PDB entry 6ZID | X-ray diffraction, 2.80 A resolution | chains C and H of the 4 polymer chains in the assembly

# Chain C
Molecule: Photosynthetic reaction center cytochrome c subunit
From: Blastochloris viridis
UniProtKB: P07173 (CYCR_BLAVI); residues 1-336 here correspond to UniProt positions 21-356 (UniProt number = residue number + 20)
Sequence (336 residues; row label = number of the first residue in the row):
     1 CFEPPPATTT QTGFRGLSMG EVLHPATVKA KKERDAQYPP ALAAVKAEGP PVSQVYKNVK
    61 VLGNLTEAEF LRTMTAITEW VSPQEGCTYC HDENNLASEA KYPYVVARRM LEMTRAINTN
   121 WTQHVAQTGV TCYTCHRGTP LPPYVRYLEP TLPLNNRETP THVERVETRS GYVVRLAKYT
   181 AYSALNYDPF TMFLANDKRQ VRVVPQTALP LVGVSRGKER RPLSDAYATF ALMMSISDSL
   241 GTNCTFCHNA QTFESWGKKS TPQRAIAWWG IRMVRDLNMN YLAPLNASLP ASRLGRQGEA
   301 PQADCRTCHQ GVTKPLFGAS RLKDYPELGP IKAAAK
Disordered / not traced: 333-336
Curated features (UniProtKB/Swiss-Prot):
  - binding site (heme): M74, C87, C90, H91, M110, H124, C132, C135, H136, M233, C244, C247, H248, C305, C308, H309
  - site: C1 (Not N-palmitoylated)
  - lipidation: C1 (S-diacylglycerol cysteine)
Covalently attached groups: diacyl glycerol (DGA) linked to C1; heme c (HEC) linked to C87, C90, C132, C135, C244, C247, C305, C308
Metal / ion sites: heme c Fe (4 sites), coordinated by M74, H91, M110, H124, H136, M233, H248, H309
Residues lining bound ligands:
  - heme c (HEC), molecule 1: Y56, K57, N58, V59, K60, V61, L62, F70, L71, M74, T75, I77, T78, V81, S82, G86, H91, L96, A97, P103, Y104, A107, R108
  - heme c (HEC), molecule 2: I77, V81, Y89, Y102, P103, V106, A107, M110, L111, M113, T114, I117, V130, T131, H136, P140, L141, P142, V145, L277, L282, L289, R293, P301, Q302, T307, L328
  - heme c (HEC), molecule 3: I117, H124, V125, T128, G129, V130, L194, I236, L240, F246, Q263, I266, A267, G270, I271, M273, V274, L277, D304, H309, T313, K314, P315, G318
  - heme c (HEC), molecule 4: Q200, V201, R202, V203, V204, Q206, T229, F230, M233, M234, I236, S237, L240, T242, N243, H248, F253, E254, W256, Q263, R264, A267, W268, I271, R272

# Chain H
Molecule: Reaction center protein H chain
From: Blastochloris viridis
UniProtKB: P06008 (RCEH_BLAVI); residues 1-258 here = UniProt positions 1-258
Sequence (258 residues; numbered 1 to 258; the number before each row is that of its first residue):
     1 MYHGALAQHL DIAQLVWYAQ WLVIWTVVLL YLRREDRREG YPLVEPLGLV KLAPEDGQVY
    61 ELPYPKTFVL PHGGTVTVPR RRPETRELKL AQTDGFEGAP LQPTGNPLVD AVGPASYAER
   121 AEVVDATVDG KAKIVPLRVA TDFSIAEGDV DPRGLPVVAA DGVEAGTVTD LWVDRSEHYF
   181 RYLELSVAGS ARTALIPLGF CDVKKDKIVV TSILSEQFAN VPRLQSRDQI TLREEDKVSA
   241 YYAGGLLYAT PERAESLL
Modified positions: M1 (N-formylmethionine; FME)
Curated features (UniProtKB/Swiss-Prot):
  - modified residue: M1 (N-formylmethionine)
Residues lining bound ligands:
  - heptane-1,2,3-triol (HTO), molecule 1: Y2, H3, G4, A5
  - heptane-1,2,3-triol (HTO), molecule 2: V23, V27, Y31

# How chain C and chain H interact
Contacting residue pairs (13; chain C residue first):
  T207(C) - Y2(H)
  L209(C) - Y2(H)
  L209(C) - H3(H)
  L209(C) - A5(H)
  P210(C) - Y2(H)
  P210(C) - H3(H)  hydrogen bond (backbone-backbone)
  L211(C) - M1(H)
  L211(C) - Y2(H)  hydrophobic
  V212(C) - M1(H)  hydrogen bond (backbone-backbone)
  V212(C) - Y2(H)
  V212(C) - H3(H)
  S215(C) - H3(H)
  R216(C) - H3(H)  hydrogen bond
Other interface residues (no listed pair), chain H (6 interface residues in all): G4, D11

# In short
Chain C and chain H form an interface of 7 and 6 residues respectively; the contacts include 3 hydrogen bonds.
Polar contacts include R216(C)-H3(H), P210(C)-H3(H) and V212(C)-M1(H). Chain H binds heptane-1,2,3-triol.
Covalently linked heme c: at C87(C), C132(C), C244(C) and C305(C).
Here chain C is Photosynthetic reaction center cytochrome c subunit and chain H is Reaction center protein H
chain, both from Blastochloris viridis. Entry 6ZID (Ultrafast Structural Response to Charge Redistribution
Within a Photosynthetic Reaction Centre - 5 ps (b) structure) was determined by X-ray diffraction together
with 6ZHW, 6ZI4, 6ZI5, 6ZI6, 6ZI9 and 6ZIA from the same study.
